5THC - chains C and E of the 6 polymer chains in the assembly; structure by X-ray diffraction, 2.79 A resolution.

Chain C (and E):
Protein: Hemagglutinin HA1 chain
Organism: Influenza A virus
Notes: chain E of this document is another copy of the same molecule, construct and numbering; everything in this record applies to it too
UniProtKB: A0A0J9X252 (A0A0J9X252_9INFA); the construct lacks a stretch of the UniProt sequence and is renumbered around it, so the offset changes along the chain: 7-129 = UniProt 1-123; 130-158 = UniProt 125-153; 159-263 = UniProt 156-260; 265-276 = UniProt 261-272; 1 more segments
Sequence (323 residues; numbered 7 to 326 plus 4 insertion-coded residues; 1 number in that range is skipped by the numbering (no residue carries it; nothing is unmodelled there); the number before each row is that of its first residue; a row labelled like 158A-158B holds insertion residues (158A, then the next letters in order)):
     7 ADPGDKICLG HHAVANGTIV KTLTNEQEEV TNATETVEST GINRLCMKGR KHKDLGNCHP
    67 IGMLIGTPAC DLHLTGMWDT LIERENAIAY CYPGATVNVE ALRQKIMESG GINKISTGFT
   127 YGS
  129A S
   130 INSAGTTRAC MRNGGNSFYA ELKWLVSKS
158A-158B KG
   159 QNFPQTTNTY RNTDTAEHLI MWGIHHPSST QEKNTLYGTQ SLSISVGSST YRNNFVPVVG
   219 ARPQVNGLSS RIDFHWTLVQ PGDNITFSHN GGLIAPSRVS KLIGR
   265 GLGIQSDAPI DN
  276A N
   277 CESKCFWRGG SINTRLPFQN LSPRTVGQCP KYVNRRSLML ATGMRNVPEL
Unresolved in the structure: 7-10, 326
Cystine bridges: Cys52-Cys277, Cys64-Cys76, Cys97-Cys139, Cys281-Cys305
Covalently attached groups: N-acetylglucosamine (NAG) linked to Asn38, Asn242
Construct notes: engineered mutation Thr193 (Asp190 in A0A0J9X252), Leu226 (Gln223 in A0A0J9X252), Ser228 (Gly225 in A0A0J9X252)
Ligand contacts: N-acetyl-alpha-neuraminic acid (SIA): Tyr98, Gly134, Thr135, Thr136, Arg137, Asn145, Trp153, Val155, His183, Ser186, Glu190, Leu194, Leu226, Ser228
From the paper describing this entry:
  - mutagenesis - Q226L/G228S, G228S: abolished binding to alpha2-3 sialosides
  - mutagenesis - Q226L/G228S: unchanged binding to human-type alpha2-6 receptors

Chain C / chain E interface:
Residue-residue contacts (14; chain C residue first):
  His184(C) - Arg210(E)
  Val216(C) - Ser203(E)
  Val216(C) - Asn212(E)
  Gly218(C) - Ser246(E)
  Ala219(C) - Thr244(E)
  Ala219(C) - Ser246(E)  hydrogen bond (backbone-side chain)
  Arg220(C) - Gly205(E)
  Pro221(C) - Gly205(E)
  Pro221(C) - Ser206(E)
  Pro221(C) - Ser207(E)
  Pro221(C) - Asn242(E)
  Val223(C) - Ser207(E)
  Arg229(C) - Ser206(E)  hydrogen bond (side chain-backbone)
  Asp231(C) - Arg210(E)  salt bridge
Interface residues without a listed pair, chain C (10 interface residues in all): Val217
Interface residues without a listed pair, chain E (11 interface residues in all): Ser201, Asp241

In short:
The interface between chain C and chain E involves 10 residues on one side and 11 on the other, with 2
hydrogen bonds and 1 salt bridge. Polar pairs include Asp231(C)-Arg210(E), Ala219(C)-Ser246(E) and
Arg229(C)-Ser206(E). From the paper: Q226L/G228S and G228S of chain C abolish binding to alpha2-3 sialosides;
Q226L/G228S of chain C leave binding to human-type alpha2-6 receptors unchanged.
Chain C and chain E are both Hemagglutinin HA1 chain (Influenza A virus); the structure, Crystal structure of
H10 hemagglutinin mutant (T193D-Q226L-G228S) from Jiangxi-Donghu (2013) H10N8 influenza virus in complex with
..., was determined by X-ray diffraction (same publication as 5TGO, 5TGU, 5TGV, 5TH0, 5TH1, 5THB and 5THF).
